PDB entry 8I4O | X-ray diffraction, 3.10 A resolution | chains A and B

# Chain A
Protein: Split Green flourescent protein
Source organism: Bacteria Latreille et al. 1825
Sequence (239 residues; numbered -9 to 231; 2 numbers in that range are skipped by the numbering (no residue carries them; nothing is unmodelled there); the number before each row is that of its first residue; numbers below 1 keep their minus sign (Gly-9 is residue -9)):
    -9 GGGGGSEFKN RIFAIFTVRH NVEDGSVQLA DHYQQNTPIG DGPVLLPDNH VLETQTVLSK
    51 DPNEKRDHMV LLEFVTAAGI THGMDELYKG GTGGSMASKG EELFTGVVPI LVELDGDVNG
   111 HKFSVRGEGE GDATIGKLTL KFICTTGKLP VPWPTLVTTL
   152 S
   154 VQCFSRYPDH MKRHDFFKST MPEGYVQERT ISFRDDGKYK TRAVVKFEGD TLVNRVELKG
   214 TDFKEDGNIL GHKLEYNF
Not modelled in the structure: -9 to 0, 70-89
Modified residues: Ser152 ([(4Z)-2-(1-amino-2-hydroxyethyl)-4-(4-hydroxybenzylidene)-5-oxo-4,5-dihydro-1H-imidazol-1-yl]acetic acid; GYS)
Covalently attached groups: covalent link Leu150-Ser152; covalent link Ser152-Val154

# Chain B
Protein: Beta-amyloid
Source organism: Bacteria Latreille et al. 1825
Sequence (21 residues; row label = number of the first residue in the row; numbers below 1 keep their minus sign (Tyr-3 is residue -3)):
    -3 YEVHHQKLVF FAEDGSGGGG S
Not modelled in the structure: -3 to 0, 10-17

# Chain A / chain B interface
Pairs across the interface (37; chain A residue first):
  Arg1(A) - Ala8(B)
  Arg1(A) - Glu9(B)  salt bridge
  Ile2(A) - Phe7(B)
  Phe3(A) - Val5(B)
  Phe3(A) - Phe6(B)
  Phe3(A) - Phe7(B)  hydrogen bond (backbone-backbone)
  Phe3(A) - Glu9(B)
  Ala4(A) - Val5(B)
  Ala4(A) - Phe6(B)  hydrophobic
  Ile5(A) - Val5(B)
  Phe6(A) - Leu4(B)  hydrophobic
  Val8(A) - Gln2(B)
  Gln24(A) - Phe6(B)
  Pro37(A) - Ala8(B)
  Asn39(A) - Val5(B)
  Asn39(A) - Phe6(B)
  Asn39(A) - Phe7(B)
  His40(A) - Leu4(B)
  His40(A) - Val5(B)
  His40(A) - Phe6(B)  hydrogen bond (backbone-backbone)
  Val41(A) - Leu4(B)
  Val41(A) - Val5(B)  hydrophobic
  Leu42(A) - Gln2(B)
  Leu42(A) - Lys3(B)
  Leu42(A) - Leu4(B)  hydrogen bond (backbone-backbone)
  Leu42(A) - Phe6(B)  hydrophobic
  Glu43(A) - Gln2(B)
  Glu43(A) - Lys3(B)
  Thr44(A) - His1(B)
  Thr44(A) - Gln2(B)  hydrogen bond (backbone-backbone)
  Gln45(A) - His1(B)
  Ser152(A) - Gln2(B)
  Ser152(A) - Leu4(B)
  Gln155(A) - Leu4(B)
  Gln155(A) - Phe6(B)
  Phe170(A) - Phe6(B)  hydrophobic
  Phe231(A) - Gln2(B)
Other interface residues (no listed pair), chain A (23 interface residues in all): Asn26, Asp38, Thr46

# Overview
23 residues of chain A and 9 residues of chain B are in contact, with 4 hydrogen bonds and 1 salt bridge.
Among the polar pairs are Arg1(A)-Glu9(B), Phe3(A)-Phe7(B) and His40(A)-Phe6(B).
Here chain A is Split Green flourescent protein and chain B is Beta-amyloid, both from Bacteria Latreille et
al. 1825. Entry 8I4O (Design of a split green fluorescent protein for sensing and tracking an beta-amyloid)
was determined by X-ray diffraction.
